Entry 2P73 (X-ray diffraction, 2.30 A resolution); this record covers chain A.

[Chain A]
Protein: Putative glycosyltransferase (Mannosyltransferase) involved in glycosylating the PBCV-1 major capsid protein
From: Paramecium bursaria Chlorella virus 1
Notes: fragment: N-terminal fragment
UniProtKB: Q89399 (Q89399_PBCV1); numbering as in UniProt (aligned over 1-211)
Amino-acid sequence (213 residues; row label = number of the first residue in the row; numbers below 1 keep their minus sign (Ala-1 is residue -1)):
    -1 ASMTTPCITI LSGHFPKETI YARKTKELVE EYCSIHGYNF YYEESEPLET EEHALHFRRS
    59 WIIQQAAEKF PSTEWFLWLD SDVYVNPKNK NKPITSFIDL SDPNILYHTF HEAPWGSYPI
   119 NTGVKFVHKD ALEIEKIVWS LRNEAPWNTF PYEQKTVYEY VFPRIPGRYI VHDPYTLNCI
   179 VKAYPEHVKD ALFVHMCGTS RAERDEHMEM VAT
Disordered / not traced: -1 to 2, 210-211
Differences from the reference sequence: cloning artifact (-1 to 0)
Metal / ion sites: Mn2+: Asp78, Asp80, His193 (together with UDP)
Residues lining bound ligands: UDP (uridine-5'-diphosphate): Gly11, His12, Phe13, Leu53, His54, Arg57, Trp76, Asp78, Ser79, Asp80, His193, Cys195, Gly196, Arg202
What the authors report for this chain:
  - conformationally variable residues (side-chain flip): Phe13, His54
  - binding site for UDP: Gly11, Phe13, His54, Asp78, Ser79, Asp80, His193, Gly196, Arg202
  - catalytic residues: His54 (proposed by the authors, not directly observed)

[Overview]
Chain A binds UDP. The Mn2+ site is built by Asp78, Asp80 and His193. From the paper: the catalytic residue
His54; a binding site for UDP at Gly11, Phe13 and His54 among others.
Chain A is Putative glycosyltransferase (Mannosyltransferase) involved in glycosylating the PBCV-1 major
capsid protein (Paramecium bursaria Chlorella virus 1); the structure, crystal structure of a
glycosyltransferase involved in the glycosylation of the major capsid of PBCV-1, was determined by X-ray
diffraction (same publication as 2P6W and 2P72).
